8DWL - chains C and D; structure by X-ray diffraction, 2.00 A resolution.

== Chain C ==
Molecule: Serine/threonine-protein phosphatase PP1-alpha catalytic subunit
From: Homo sapiens
Notes: EC 3.1.3.16
UniProtKB: P62136 (PP1A_HUMAN); residue numbers follow UniProt; this construct covers 7-300
Chain sequence (299 residues; numbered 2 to 300; the number before each row is that of its first residue):
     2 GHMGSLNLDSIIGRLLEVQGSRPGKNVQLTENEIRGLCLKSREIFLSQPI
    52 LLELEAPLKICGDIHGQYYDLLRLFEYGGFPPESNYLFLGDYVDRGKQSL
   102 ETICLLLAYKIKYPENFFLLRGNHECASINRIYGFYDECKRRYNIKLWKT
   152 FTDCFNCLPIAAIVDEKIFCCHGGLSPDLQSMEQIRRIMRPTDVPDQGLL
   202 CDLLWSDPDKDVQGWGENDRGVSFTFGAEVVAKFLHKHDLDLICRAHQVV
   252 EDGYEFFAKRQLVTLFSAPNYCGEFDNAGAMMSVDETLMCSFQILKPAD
Disordered / not traced: 2-5, 300
Construct notes: expression tag (2-6)
Swiss-Prot annotation at these positions:
  - active site: His125 (Proton donor)
  - binding site (Mn(2+)): Asp64, His66, Asp92, Asn124, His173, His248
  - modified residue: Ser22 (Phosphoserine)
  - mutagenesis: Pro50 (P50R: Promotes SMP complex formation), Ala57 (A57P: No effect on SMP complex formation), Glu184 (E184A: Promotes SMP complex formation), Arg188 (R188A: Abolishes SMP complex formation)
Metal / ion sites: Zn2+ site 1: Asp64, His66, Asp92; Zn2+ site 2: Asp92, Asn124, His173, His248
What the authors report for this chain:
  - mutagenesis - H66K (5.9 +/- 0.6 nM), H248N, C273S (16.1 +/- 0.1 nM): unchanged binding to E3 ubiquitin-protein ligase PPP1R11 (chain D)
  - mutagenesis - H248K: abolished stability

== Chain D ==
Molecule: E3 ubiquitin-protein ligase PPP1R11
From: Homo sapiens
UniProtKB: O60927 (PP1RB_HUMAN); residue numbers follow UniProt; this construct covers 27-68
Chain sequence (46 residues; row label = number of the first residue in the row):
    23 GAMGSLTIKLRKRKPEKKVEWTSDTVDNEHMGRRSSKCCCIYEKPR
Disordered / not traced: 23-38, 62-68
Construct notes: expression tag (23-26)
Swiss-Prot annotation at these positions:
  - region: His52 to Cys62 (Atypical RING finger domain 1)
  - mutagenesis: His52 (H52A: Loss of function in inducing TLR2 degradation), Cys60 to Cys62 (Loss of function in inducing TLR2 degradation)
What the authors report for this chain:
  - mutagenesis - T29A/I30A/K31A, C60S, C61S, C61S/C62S, C62S, I63A/Y64A: unchanged binding to Serine/threonine-protein phosphatase PP1-alpha catalytic subunit (chain C)
  - mutagenesis - C60S/C62S, C60S/C61S: decreased binding to Serine/threonine-protein phosphatase PP1-alpha catalytic subunit (chain C)

== How chain C and chain D interact ==
Residue-residue contacts - 61 pairs, chain C then chain D:
  Arg96(C) - Cys60(D)  hydrogen bond
  Arg96(C) - Cys61(D)
  Asp166(C) - Lys39(D)  salt bridge
  Lys168(C) - Lys39(D)
  Ile169(C) - Val41(D)  hydrophobic
  Asp208(C) - Lys59(D)  salt bridge
  Asn219(C) - Lys59(D)  hydrogen bond
  Arg221(C) - Lys59(D)
  Asp242(C) - Lys40(D)
  Asp242(C) - Val41(D)  hydrogen bond (side chain-backbone)
  Leu243(C) - Trp43(D)  hydrophobic
  Gln249(C) - Ser58(D)
  Gln249(C) - Lys59(D)
  Val250(C) - Arg56(D)
  Val250(C) - Ser57(D)
  Val250(C) - Ser58(D)  hydrogen bond (backbone-backbone)
  Val251(C) - Arg56(D)
  Glu252(C) - Arg55(D)
  Glu252(C) - Arg56(D)  hydrogen bond (side chain-backbone)
  Asp253(C) - Asn50(D)  hydrogen bond
  Asp253(C) - Arg55(D)  salt bridge
  Tyr255(C) - Val48(D)  hydrogen bond (side chain-backbone)
  Tyr255(C) - Asn50(D)  hydrogen bond (backbone-side chain)
  Glu256(C) - Asn50(D)
  Glu256(C) - Arg55(D)
  Glu256(C) - Arg56(D)
  Phe257(C) - Trp43(D)  hydrophobic
  Phe257(C) - Val48(D)
  Phe257(C) - Asp49(D)
  Phe257(C) - Asn50(D)  hydrogen bond (backbone-side chain)
  Phe257(C) - Glu51(D)
  Phe258(C) - Glu51(D)
  Ala259(C) - Glu51(D)  hydrogen bond (backbone-side chain)
  Lys260(C) - Glu51(D)  hydrogen bond (backbone-side chain)
  Arg261(C) - Trp43(D)
  Arg261(C) - Thr47(D)  hydrogen bond
  Arg261(C) - Asp49(D)  salt bridge
  Arg261(C) - Glu51(D)
  Cys273(C) - Cys61(D)  hydrophobic
  Glu275(C) - Cys61(D)
  Phe276(C) - Arg56(D)  hydrogen bond (backbone-side chain)
  Phe276(C) - Ser58(D)
  Phe276(C) - Cys61(D)
  Glu287(C) - Lys39(D)  hydrogen bond (backbone-side chain)
  Thr288(C) - Lys39(D)
  Thr288(C) - Lys40(D)
  Leu289(C) - Lys39(D)
  Leu289(C) - Lys40(D)
  Leu289(C) - Val41(D)
  Leu289(C) - Glu42(D)  hydrogen bond (backbone-backbone)
  Met290(C) - Glu42(D)
  Met290(C) - Trp43(D)
  Met290(C) - Thr44(D)
  Cys291(C) - Val41(D)  hydrophobic
  Cys291(C) - Glu42(D)  hydrogen bond (backbone-backbone)
  Cys291(C) - Trp43(D)
  Cys291(C) - Thr44(D)  hydrogen bond (backbone-backbone)
  Cys291(C) - Thr47(D)
  Ser292(C) - Thr44(D)
  Ser292(C) - Thr47(D)
  Phe293(C) - Trp43(D)  hydrophobic
Interface residues without a listed pair, chain C (34 interface residues in all): Asp220, Thr226, Met283
Interface residues without a listed pair, chain D (19 interface residues in all): Gly54
Interface features reported in the paper:
  - interface residues, chain C: Glu275(C)
  - hot spots on chain D (mutagenesis) - C60S: decreased binding to Serine/threonine-protein phosphatase PP1-alpha catalytic subunit (chain C)

== In short ==
Chain C and chain D form an interface of 34 and 19 residues respectively, with 17 hydrogen bonds and 4 salt
bridges. Polar pairs include Asp166(C)-Lys39(D), Asp208(C)-Lys59(D) and Asp253(C)-Arg55(D). From the paper:
C60S/C62S, C60S/C61S and C60S of chain D reduce binding to Serine/threonine-protein phosphatase PP1-alpha
catalytic subunit (chain C); the interface residue Glu275(C); 12 substitutions were tested in all.
Here chain C is Serine/threonine-protein phosphatase PP1-alpha catalytic subunit and chain D is E3
ubiquitin-protein ligase PPP1R11, both from Homo sapiens. Entry 8DWL (Inhibitor-3:PP1 coexpressed complex) was
determined by X-ray diffraction, deposited together with 8DWK.
